PDB entry 6NR3 | electron microscopy, 3.40 A resolution | chains A and B of the 4 polymer chains in the assembly

Chain A (and B):
Name: Transient receptor potential cation channel subfamily M member 8
Organism: Ficedula albicollis
Notes: engineered mutation(s): F535A,Y538D,Y539D,A805G; chain B of this document is another copy of the same molecule, construct and numbering; everything in this record applies to it too
Sequence (1135 residues; numbered -42 to 1133; 41 numbers in that range are skipped by the numbering (no residue carries them; nothing is unmodelled there); the number before each row is that of its first residue; numbers below 1 keep their minus sign (Met-42 is residue -42); X marks 46 residues of unknown identity (built as UNK)):
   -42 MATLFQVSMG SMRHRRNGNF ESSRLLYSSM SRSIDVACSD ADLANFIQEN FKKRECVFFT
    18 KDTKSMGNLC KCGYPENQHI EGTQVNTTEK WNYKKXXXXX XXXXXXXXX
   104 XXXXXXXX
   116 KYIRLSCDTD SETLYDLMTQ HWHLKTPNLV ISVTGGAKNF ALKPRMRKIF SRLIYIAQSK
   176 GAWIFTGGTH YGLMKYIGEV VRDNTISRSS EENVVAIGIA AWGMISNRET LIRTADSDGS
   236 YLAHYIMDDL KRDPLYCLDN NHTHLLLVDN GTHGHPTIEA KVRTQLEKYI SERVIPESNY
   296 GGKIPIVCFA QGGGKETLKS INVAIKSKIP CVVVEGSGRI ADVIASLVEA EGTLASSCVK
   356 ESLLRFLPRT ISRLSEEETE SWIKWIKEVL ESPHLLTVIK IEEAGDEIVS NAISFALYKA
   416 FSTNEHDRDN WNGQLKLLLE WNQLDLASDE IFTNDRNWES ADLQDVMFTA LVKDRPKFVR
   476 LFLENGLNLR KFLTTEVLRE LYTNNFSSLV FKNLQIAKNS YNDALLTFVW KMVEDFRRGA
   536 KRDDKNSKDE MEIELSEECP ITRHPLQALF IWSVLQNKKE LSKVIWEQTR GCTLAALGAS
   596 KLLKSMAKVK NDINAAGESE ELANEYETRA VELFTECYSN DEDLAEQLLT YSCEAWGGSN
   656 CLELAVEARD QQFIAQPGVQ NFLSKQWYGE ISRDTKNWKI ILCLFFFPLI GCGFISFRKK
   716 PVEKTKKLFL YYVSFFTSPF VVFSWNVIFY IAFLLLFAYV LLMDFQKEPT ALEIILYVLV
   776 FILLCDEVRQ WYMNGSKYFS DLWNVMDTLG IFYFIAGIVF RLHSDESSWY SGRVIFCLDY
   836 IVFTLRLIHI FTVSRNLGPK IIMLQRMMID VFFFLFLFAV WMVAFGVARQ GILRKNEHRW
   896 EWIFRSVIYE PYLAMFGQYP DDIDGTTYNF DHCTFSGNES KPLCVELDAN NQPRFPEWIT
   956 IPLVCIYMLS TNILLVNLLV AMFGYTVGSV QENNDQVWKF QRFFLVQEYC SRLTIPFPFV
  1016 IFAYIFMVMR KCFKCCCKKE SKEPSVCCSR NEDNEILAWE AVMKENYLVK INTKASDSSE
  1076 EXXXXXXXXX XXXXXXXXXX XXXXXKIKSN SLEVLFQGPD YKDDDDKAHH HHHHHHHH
Disordered / not traced: -42 to 52, 150-152, 213-245, 264-271, 344-350, 534-554, 715-720, 819-822, 890-894, 913-951, 980-987, 1027-1038, 1070-1076, 1101-1133
Disulfide bonds: Cys648-Cys1042
Metal / ion sites: Ca2+: Gln785, Asn799
Small-molecule neighbours:
  - Icilin (KX7): Phe738, Asn741, Val742, Tyr745, Leu778, Glu782, Asp802, Ile806, Val837, Phe838, Arg841, His844, Ile845, Tyr1004
  - KXP ((2S)-1-{[(R)-hydroxy{[(1R,2R,3S,4R,5R,6S)-2,3,6-trihydroxy-4,5-bis(phosphonooxy)cyclohexyl]oxy}phosphoryl]oxy}-3-(octadecanoyloxy)propan-2-yl icosa-5,8,11,14-tetraenoate): Ser679, Tyr683, Arg688, Asn692, Phe735, Phe738, Val742, Ile845, Phe846, Val848, Ser849, Arg850, Arg997
What the authors report for this chain:
  - binding site for Icilin: Tyr745, Arg841, His844, Tyr1004
  - conformationally variable residues (register shift, side-chain flip): Trp798, Asp802, Arg841, His844, Arg850
  - Ca2+ coordination: Glu782, Gln785, Asn799, Asp802
  - binding site for KXP: Lys605, Arg688, Arg850, Arg997

Interface between chain A and chain B:
Pairs across the interface (32):
  Ala156(A) with Asn480(B)
  Leu157(A) with Glu479(B)
  Pro159(A) with Glu479(B)
  Asp198(A) with Val1057(B)
  Ile201(A) with Ala1053(B); Trp1054(B), hydrophobic; Val1057(B), hydrophobic
  Pro363(A) with Asp450(B)
  Ile511(A) with Asp689(B)
  Ser515(A) with Asp689(B); Lys691(B)
  Tyr516(A) with Lys691(B)
  Lys605(A) with Asp689(B), hydrogen bond (backbone-side chain)
  Asn606(A) with Asp689(B)
  Ile608(A) with Tyr633(B), hydrophobic; Asn676(B)
  Asn609(A) with Tyr633(B); Ser634(B)
  Phe868(A) with Phe846(B), hydrophobic; Leu852(B), hydrophobic
  Trp876(A) with Leu840(B)
  Ala879(A) with Tyr835(B); Thr839(B)
  Ala883(A) with Ile836(B), hydrophobic
  Gly886(A) with Arg828(B), hydrogen bond (backbone-side chain); Cys832(B)
  Ile887(A) with Tyr825(B), hydrogen bond (backbone-side chain)
  Arg889(A) with Tyr825(B); Arg828(B)
  Pro957(A) with Leu833(B), hydrophobic
  Asn967(A) with Met863(B)
  Val971(A) with Leu859(B), hydrophobic
Also at the interface, not in a pair above, chain A (36 interface residues in all): Asn154, Arg197, Ser202, Leu362, Arg364, Val604, Asp607, Leu872, Val882, Gln885, Ile898, Trp953, Leu974
Also at the interface, not in a pair above, chain B (31 interface residues in all): Asn452, Trp453, Glu637, Pro672, Arg688, Leu757, Met862, Val866

Summary:
36 residues of chain A and 31 residues of chain B are in contact; the contacts include 3 hydrogen bonds. Polar
pairs include Lys605(A)-Asp689(B), Gly886(A)-Arg828(B) and Ile887(A)-Tyr825(B). The paper reports a binding
site for Icilin at Tyr745(A), Arg841(A) and His844(A) among others; a binding site for KXP at Lys605(A),
Arg688(A) and Arg850(A) among others.
Chain A and chain B are both Transient receptor potential cation channel subfamily M member 8 (Ficedula
albicollis); the structure, Cryo-EM structure of the TRPM8 ion channel in complex with high occupancy icilin,
PI(4,5)P2, and calcium, was determined by electron microscopy (same publication as 6NR2 and 6NR4).
